Entry 6RQU (X-ray diffraction, 1.39 A resolution); this record covers chain A.

# Chain A
Protein: Carbonic anhydrase 9
Source organism: Homo sapiens
Notes: EC 4.2.1.1
UniProt: Q16790 (CAH9_HUMAN); residues 140-395 here = UniProt positions 140-395
Sequence (256 residues; row label = number of the first residue in the row):
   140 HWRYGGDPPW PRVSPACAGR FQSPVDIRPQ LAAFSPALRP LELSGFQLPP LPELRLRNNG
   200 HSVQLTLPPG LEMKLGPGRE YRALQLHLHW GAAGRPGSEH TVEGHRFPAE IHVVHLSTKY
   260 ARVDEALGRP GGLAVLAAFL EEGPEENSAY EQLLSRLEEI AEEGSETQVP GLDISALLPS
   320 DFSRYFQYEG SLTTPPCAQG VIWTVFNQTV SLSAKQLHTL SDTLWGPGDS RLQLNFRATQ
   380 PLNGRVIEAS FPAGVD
Not modelled in the structure: 395
Disulfides: C156-C336
Differences from the reference sequence: engineered mutation S174 (Cys in Q16790), S183 (Leu in Q16790), K213 (Ala in Q16790), K258 (Ala in Q16790), Y259 (Phe in Q16790), S350 (Met in Q16790)
Bound ions: Zn2+: H226, H228, H251 (together with acetate ion)
Curated features (UniProtKB/Swiss-Prot):
  - active site: H200 (Proton donor/acceptor)
  - binding site (Zn(2+)): H226, H228, H251
  - binding site (substrate): T332, T333
  - glycosylation: N346 (N-linked (GlcNAc...) asparagine)
From the paper describing this entry:
  - conformationally variable residues (side-chain flip): H200

# Overview
The Zn2+ site is built by H226, H228 and H251. Curated annotation (UniProt) lists active-site residue H200, 3
Zn2+-binding residues and substrate-binding residues T332 and T333. From the paper: conformational variability
at H200.
Chain A is Carbonic anhydrase 9 (Homo sapiens); the structure, X-ray crystal structure of H/D exchanged (H/D)
small monoclinic unit cell CA IX SV, was determined by X-ray diffraction (same publication as 6RQN, 6RQQ and
6RQW).
